6W6I - chains E and F of the 7 polymer chains in the assembly; structure by electron microscopy, 3.50 A resolution.

== Chain E (and F) ==
Molecule: Chaperone protein ClpB
Source organism: Mycobacterium tuberculosis
Notes: chain F of this document is another copy of the same molecule, construct and numbering; everything in this record applies to it too
UniProtKB: P9WPD0 (CLPB_MYCTO); residues 1-848 here = UniProt positions 1-848
Chain sequence (848 residues; each row starts with the number of its first residue):
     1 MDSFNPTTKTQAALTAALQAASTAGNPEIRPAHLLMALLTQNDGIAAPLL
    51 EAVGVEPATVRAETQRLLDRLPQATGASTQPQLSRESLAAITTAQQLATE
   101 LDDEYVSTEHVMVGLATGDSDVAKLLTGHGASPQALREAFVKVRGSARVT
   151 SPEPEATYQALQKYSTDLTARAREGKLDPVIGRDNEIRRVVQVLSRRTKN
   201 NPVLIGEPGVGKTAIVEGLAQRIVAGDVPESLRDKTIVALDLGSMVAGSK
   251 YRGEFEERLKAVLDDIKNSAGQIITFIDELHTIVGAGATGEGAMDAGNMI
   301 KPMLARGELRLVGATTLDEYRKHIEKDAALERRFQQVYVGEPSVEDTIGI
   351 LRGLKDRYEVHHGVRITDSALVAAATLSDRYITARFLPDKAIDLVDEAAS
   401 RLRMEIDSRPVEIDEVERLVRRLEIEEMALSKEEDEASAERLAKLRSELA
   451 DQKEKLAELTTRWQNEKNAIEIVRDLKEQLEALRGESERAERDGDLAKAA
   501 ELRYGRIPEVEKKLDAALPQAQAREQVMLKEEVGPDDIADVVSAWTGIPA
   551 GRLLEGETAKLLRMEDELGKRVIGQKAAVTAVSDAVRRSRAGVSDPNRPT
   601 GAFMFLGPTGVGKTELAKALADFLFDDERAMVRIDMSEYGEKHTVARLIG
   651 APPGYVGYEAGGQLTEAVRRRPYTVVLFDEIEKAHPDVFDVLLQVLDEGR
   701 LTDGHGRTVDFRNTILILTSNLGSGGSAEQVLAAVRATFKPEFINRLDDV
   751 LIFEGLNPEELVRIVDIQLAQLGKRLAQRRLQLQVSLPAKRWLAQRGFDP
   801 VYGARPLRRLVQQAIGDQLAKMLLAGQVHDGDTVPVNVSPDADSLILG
Not modelled in the structure: 1-158, 247-251, 285-296, 408-529, 846-848 (chain F: 1-158, 246-254, 285-297, 470-529, 846-848)
Small-molecule neighbours:
  - ADP (adenosine-5'-diphosphate): Arg-571, Val-572, Ile-573, Thr-609, Gly-610, Val-611, Gly-612, Lys-613, Thr-614, Glu-615, Ile-764, Ala-804, Arg-805
  - ATP-gamma-S (AGS; phosphothiophosphoric acid-adenylate ester): Asp-178, Pro-179, Val-180, Ile-181, Gly-182, Glu-207, Pro-208, Gly-209, Val-210, Gly-211, Lys-212, Thr-213, Ala-214, Asp-278, Ile-350, Leu-354, Pro-388, Asp-389
Curated features (UniProtKB/Swiss-Prot):
  - binding site (ATP): Gly-206 to Thr-213, Gly-607 to Thr-614
Reported in the primary citation:
  - mutagenesis - L18R, S22R, L88R, T92R: unchanged catalytic activity (ATP hydrolysis)
  - mutagenesis - R365A, D368R, E434K, E436R: unchanged catalytic activity (ClpB ATPase activity)
  - mutagenesis - R422A: abolished catalytic activity on refold a protein substrate
  - mutagenesis - L18R, L88R, R365A, D368R, E436R, L496A, Y504A: abolished catalytic activity
  - mutagenesis - E434K: decreased catalytic activity on aggregated luciferase reactivation
  - mutagenesis - Q11R, T15R: abolished expression
  - mutagenesis - S22R, T92R: decreased catalytic activity on aggregate luciferase reactivation
  - mutagenesis - R503A: unchanged catalytic activity

== How chain E and chain F interact ==
Contacting residue pairs (25; chain E residue first):
  Tyr-164(E) / Asn-298(F)
  Gly-243(E) / Lys-301(F)  hydrogen bond (backbone-side chain)
  Arg-357(E) / Arg-197(F)
  Tyr-358(E) / Arg-197(F)
  His-361(E) / Arg-196(F)  hydrogen bond (side chain-backbone)
  His-361(E) / Arg-197(F)
  His-362(E) / Ser-195(F)  hydrogen bond (side chain-backbone)
  His-362(E) / Arg-196(F)
  Asp-396(E) / Arg-197(F)
  Glu-397(E) / Arg-189(F)  salt bridge
  Glu-397(E) / Gln-192(F)  hydrogen bond (backbone-side chain)
  Ser-400(E) / Gln-192(F)  hydrogen bond (side chain-backbone)
  Ser-400(E) / Ser-195(F)  hydrogen bond (side chain-backbone)
  Ser-400(E) / Arg-196(F)
  Arg-401(E) / Gln-192(F)
  Met-404(E) / Arg-188(F)
  Met-404(E) / Val-191(F)  hydrophobic
  Met-404(E) / Gln-192(F)
  Asp-407(E) / Asp-227(F)
  Arg-629(E) / Arg-746(F)
  Leu-776(E) / Val-593(F)  hydrophobic
  Gln-778(E) / Val-593(F)  hydrogen bond (side chain-backbone)
  Asp-817(E) / Asp-584(F)
  Asp-817(E) / Arg-588(F)  salt bridge
  Leu-824(E) / Leu-553(F)  hydrophobic
Other interface residues (no listed pair), chain E (22 interface residues in all): Thr-213, Ser-244, Arg-403, Glu-638, Arg-809
Other interface residues (no listed pair), chain F (20 interface residues in all): Thr-198, Pro-229, Arg-332, Ala-737, Asp-749

== In short ==
The interface between chain E and chain F involves 22 residues on one side and 20 on the other, with 7
hydrogen bonds and 2 salt bridges. Among the polar pairs are Glu-397(E)/Arg-189(F), Asp-817(E)/Arg-588(F) and
Gly-243(E)/Lys-301(F). From the paper: L18R, L88R and R365A of chain E, among others, abolish catalytic
activity; Q11R and T15R of chain E abolish expression; 14 substitutions were tested in all.
Chain E and chain F are both Chaperone protein ClpB (Mycobacterium tuberculosis); the structure, The
Mycobacterium tuberculosis ClpB disaggregase hexamer structure in conformation T in the presence of DnaK
chaperone ..., was determined by electron microscopy together with 6W6H, 6W6J and 6W6G from the same study.
